8W0I - chains 3 and 7 of the 6 polymer chains in the assembly; structure by electron microscopy, 3.50 A resolution.

== Chain 3 ==
Name: DNA replication licensing factor MCM3
Source organism: Homo sapiens
Notes: EC 3.6.4.12
UniProtKB: P25205 (MCM3_HUMAN); residue numbers follow UniProt; this construct covers 2-808
Amino-acid sequence (810 residues; row label = number of the first residue in the row; numbers below 1 keep their minus sign (Ser-1 is residue -1)):
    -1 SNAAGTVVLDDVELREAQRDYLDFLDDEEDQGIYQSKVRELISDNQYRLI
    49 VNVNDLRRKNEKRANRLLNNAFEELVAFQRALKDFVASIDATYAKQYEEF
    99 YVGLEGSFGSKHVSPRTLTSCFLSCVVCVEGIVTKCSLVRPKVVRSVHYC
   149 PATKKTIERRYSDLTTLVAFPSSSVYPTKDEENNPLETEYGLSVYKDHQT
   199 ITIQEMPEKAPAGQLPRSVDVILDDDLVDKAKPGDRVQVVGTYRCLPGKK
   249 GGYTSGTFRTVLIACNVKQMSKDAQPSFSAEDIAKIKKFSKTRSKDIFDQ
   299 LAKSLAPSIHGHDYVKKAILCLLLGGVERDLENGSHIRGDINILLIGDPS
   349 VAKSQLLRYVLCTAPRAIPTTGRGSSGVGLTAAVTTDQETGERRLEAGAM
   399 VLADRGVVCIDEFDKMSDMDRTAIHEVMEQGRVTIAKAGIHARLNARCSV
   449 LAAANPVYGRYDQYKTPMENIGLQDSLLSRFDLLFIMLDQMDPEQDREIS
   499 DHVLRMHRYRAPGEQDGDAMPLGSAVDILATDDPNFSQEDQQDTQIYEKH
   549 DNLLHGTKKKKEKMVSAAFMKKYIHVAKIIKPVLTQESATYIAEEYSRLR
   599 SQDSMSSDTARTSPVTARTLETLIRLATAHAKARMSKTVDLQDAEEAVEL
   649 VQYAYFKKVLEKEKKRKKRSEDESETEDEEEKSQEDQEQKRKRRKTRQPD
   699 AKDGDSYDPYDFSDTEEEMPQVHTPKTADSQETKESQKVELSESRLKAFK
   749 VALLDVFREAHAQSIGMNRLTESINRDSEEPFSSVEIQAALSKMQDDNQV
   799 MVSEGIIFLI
Disordered / not traced: -1 to 3, 163-171, 247-254, 525-560, 605-609, 656-808
Differences from the reference sequence: expression tag (-1 to 1)
Metal / ion sites: Mg2+: Ser352 (together with ADP)
Residues lining bound ligands:
  - ADP (adenosine-5'-diphosphate): Ser306, Ile307, His308, His310, Asp346, Pro347, Ser348, Val349, Ala350, Lys351, Ser352, Gln353, Ile497, Val501
  - ATP (adenosine-5'-triphosphate): Ile335, Glu427, Arg478, Ala615, Arg616, Glu619
Curated features (UniProtKB/Swiss-Prot):
  - motif: Ser477 to Asp480 (Arginine finger)
  - binding site (ADP): Gln353, Leu393, Glu394, Ala395, Ala397
  - binding site (ATP): Ala523, Arg664
  - modified residue: Ala2 (N-acetylalanine), Ser160 (Phosphoserine), Ser275 (Phosphoserine), Lys293 (N6-acetyllysine), Ser535 (Phosphoserine), Lys547 (N6-acetyllysine), Ser611 (Phosphoserine), Ser668 (Phosphoserine), Ser672 (Phosphoserine), Thr674 (Phosphothreonine), Ser681 (Phosphoserine), Tyr708 (Phosphotyrosine), Ser711 (Phosphoserine), Thr713 (Phosphothreonine), Thr722 (Phosphothreonine), Thr725 (Phosphothreonine), Ser728 (Phosphoserine), Ser734 (Phosphoserine)
  - mutagenesis: Ser535 (S535A: 50% reduction in phosphorylation by ATM or ATR)

== Chain 7 ==
Name: DNA replication licensing factor MCM7
Source organism: Homo sapiens
Notes: EC 3.6.4.12
UniProtKB: P33993 (MCM7_HUMAN); numbering as in UniProt (aligned over 1-719)
Amino-acid sequence (719 residues; each row starts with the number of its first residue):
     1 MALKDYALEKEKVKKFLQEFYQDDELGKKQFKYGNQLVRLAHREQVALYV
    51 DLDDVAEDDPELVDSICENARRYAKLFADAVQELLPQYKEREVVNKDVLD
   101 VYIEHRLMMEQRSRDPGMVRSPQNQYPAELMRRFELYFQGPSSNKPRVIR
   151 EVRADSVGKLVTVRGIVTRVSEVKPKMVVATYTCDQCGAETYQPIQSPTF
   201 MPLIMCPSQECQTNRSGGRLYLQTRGSRFIKFQEMKMQEHSDQVPVGNIP
   251 RSITVLVEGENTRIAQPGDHVSVTGIFLPILRTGFRQVVQGLLSETYLEA
   301 HRIVKMNKSEDDESGAGELTREELRQIAEEDFYEKLAASIAPEIYGHEDV
   351 KKALLLLLVGGVDQSPRGMKIRGNINICLMGDPGVAKSQLLSYIDRLAPR
   401 SQYTTGRGSSGVGLTAAVLRDSVSGELTLEGGALVLADQGVCCIDEFDKM
   451 AEADRTAIHEVMEQQTISIAKAGILTTLNARCSILAAANPAYGRYNPRRS
   501 LEQNIQLPAALLSRFDLLWLIQDRPDRDNDLRLAQHITYVHQHSRQPPSQ
   551 FEPLDMKLMRRYIAMCREKQPMVPESLADYITAAYVEMRREAWASKDATY
   601 TSARTLLAILRLSTALARLRMVDVVEKEDVNEAIRLMEMSKDSLLGDKGQ
   651 TARTQRPADVIFATVRELVSGGRSVRFSEAEQRCVSRGFTPAQFQAALDE
   701 YEELNVWQVNASRTRITFV
Disordered / not traced: 1-2, 114-117, 283-287, 308-318, 366-369, 407-412, 421-426, 646-719
Metal / ion sites: Zn2+: Cys184, Cys187, Cys206, Cys211; Mg2+: Ser388 (together with ATP)
Residues lining bound ligands:
  - ATP (adenosine-5'-triphosphate), molecule 1: Glu343, Ile344, Tyr345, His347, Pro383, Gly384, Val385, Ala386, Lys387, Ser388, Gln389, Asp445, Asn489, Leu533, His536, Ile537
  - ATP, molecule 2: Glu463, Arg514, Ala603, Arg604, Leu607
Curated features (UniProtKB/Swiss-Prot):
  - motif: Ser513 to Asp516 (Arginine finger)
  - binding site (ATP): Tyr345, Gly384, Ala386, Lys387, Ser388, Asn489, Arg514, Arg604
  - modified residue: Ala2 (N-acetylalanine), Ser121 (Phosphoserine), Ser314 (Phosphoserine), Ser365 (Phosphoserine), Ser500 (Phosphoserine), Ser678 (Phosphoserine)
  - cross-link (Glycyl lysine isopeptide (Lys-Gly)): Lys15 (interchain with G-Cter in SUMO2), Lys28 (interchain with G-Cter in SUMO2)

== Interface between chain 3 and chain 7 ==
Residue-residue contacts (75):
  Arg138(3) - Ser294(7)
  Pro139(3) - Ala154(7)  hydrophobic
  Pro139(3) - Leu292(7)
  Pro139(3) - Leu293(7)
  Pro139(3) - Ser294(7)  hydrogen bond (backbone-backbone)
  Pro139(3) - Thr296(7)
  Lys140(3) - Val289(7)
  Lys140(3) - Gln290(7)
  Lys140(3) - Leu292(7)
  Lys140(3) - Leu293(7)
  Val141(3) - Leu292(7)  hydrogen bond (backbone-backbone)
  Tyr147(3) - Tyr6(7)  hydrophobic
  Tyr147(3) - Arg72(7)
  Ser160(3) - Gln290(7)
  Asp161(3) - Gln290(7)
  Val173(3) - Leu292(7)  hydrophobic
  Tyr174(3) - Leu292(7)  hydrophobic
  Glu185(3) - Arg72(7)  salt bridge
  Glu185(3) - Lys75(7)  salt bridge
  Glu187(3) - Tyr6(7)  hydrogen bond
  Glu187(3) - Asn69(7)  hydrogen bond
  Glu187(3) - Arg72(7)  salt bridge
  Tyr188(3) - Val157(7)
  Tyr188(3) - Gly158(7)
  Tyr188(3) - Leu278(7)  hydrophobic
  Tyr188(3) - Pro279(7)
  Gly189(3) - Glu68(7)
  Gly189(3) - Asn69(7)
  Gly189(3) - Gly158(7)
  Tyr193(3) - Ala154(7)
  Tyr193(3) - Val157(7)  hydrophobic
  Lys194(3) - Ala154(7)
  Asp195(3) - Arg153(7)  salt bridge
  Asp195(3) - Ala154(7)
  His196(3) - Leu293(7)
  Leu244(3) - Gln290(7)
  Arg327(3) - His541(7)
  Asp328(3) - Ser544(7)
  Leu329(3) - Glu343(7)
  Leu329(3) - Val540(7)  hydrophobic
  Leu329(3) - Ser544(7)
  Asn331(3) - Arg396(7)  hydrogen bond (backbone-side chain)
  Ser333(3) - Glu343(7)
  Ile335(3) - His541(7)
  His439(3) - Ile249(7)
  His439(3) - Arg251(7)  hydrogen bond
  Ala440(3) - Ile249(7)
  Arg441(3) - Gly247(7)
  Arg441(3) - Ile249(7)
  Gln472(3) - Lys449(7)
  Leu582(3) - Gln542(7)  hydrogen bond (backbone-side chain)
  Thr583(3) - Gln542(7)
  Gln584(3) - Gln542(7)
  Ala587(3) - Thr538(7)
  Ile590(3) - Thr538(7)
  Ala591(3) - Leu531(7)  hydrophobic
  Ala591(3) - Ala534(7)  hydrophobic
  Glu592(3) - Arg527(7)  salt bridge
  Tyr594(3) - Ala534(7)  hydrophobic
  Ser595(3) - Arg527(7)  hydrogen bond
  Arg596(3) - Arg527(7)
  Arg598(3) - Asp523(7)  salt bridge
  Arg598(3) - Arg524(7)
  Arg598(3) - Pro525(7)
  Arg598(3) - Asp530(7)  salt bridge
  Ser599(3) - Arg527(7)
  Asp601(3) - Arg494(7)  salt bridge
  Pro612(3) - Arg494(7)
  Thr614(3) - Pro383(7)
  Thr614(3) - Gly384(7)  hydrogen bond (side chain-backbone)
  Arg616(3) - Pro383(7)
  Arg616(3) - Gly384(7)
  Leu618(3) - Ala534(7)  hydrophobic
  Leu618(3) - Ile537(7)  hydrophobic
  Ile622(3) - His541(7)
Also at the interface, not in a pair above, chain 3 (59 interface residues in all): Val137, Lys152, Tyr159, Leu190, Ile220, Val226, Asp227, Glu330, Gly332, Thr432, Ile433, Val613, Ala615
Also at the interface, not in a pair above, chain 7 (49 interface residues in all): Asp5, Arg71, Asp155, Asn248, Gly291, Glu295, Pro342, Gln389, Glu446, Arg545

== In short ==
59 residues of chain 3 and 49 residues of chain 7 are in contact, with 9 hydrogen bonds and 8 salt bridges.
Polar pairs include Glu185(3)-Arg72(7), Glu185(3)-Lys75(7) and Glu187(3)-Arg72(7). One ATP molecule is bound
between chain 3 and chain 7. Chain 3 binds ADP.
Here chain 3 is DNA replication licensing factor MCM3 and chain 7 is DNA replication licensing factor MCM7,
both from Homo sapiens. Entry 8W0I (Cryo-EM structure of the human MCM2-7 heterohexamer) was determined by
electron microscopy (same publication as 8W0E, 8W0F, 8W0G and 9CAQ).
